PDB entry 1VQO | X-ray diffraction, 2.20 A resolution | chains 0 and T of the 32 polymer chains in the assembly

Chain 0:
Molecule: 23S ribosomal RNA
From: Haloarcula marismortui
Sequence (2922 nucleotides; row label = number of the first residue in the row):
     2 UUGGCUACUA UGCCAGCUGG UGGAUUGCUC GGCUCAGGCG CUGAUGAAGG ACGUGCCAAG
    62 CUGCGAUAAG CCAUGGGGAG CCGCACGGAG GCGAAGAACC AUGGAUUUCC GAAUGAGAAU
   122 CUCUCUAACA AUUGCUUCGC GCAAUGAGGA ACCCCGAGAA CUGAAACAUC UCAGUAUCGG
   182 GAGGAACAGA AAACGCAAUG UGAUGUCGUU AGUAACCGCG AGUGAACGCG AUACAGCCCA
   242 AACCGAAGCC CUCACGGGCA AUGUGGUGUC AGGGCUACCU CUCAUCAGCC GACCGUCUCG
   302 ACGAAGUCUC UUGGAACAGA GCGUGAUACA GGGUGACAAC CCCGUACUCG AGACCAGUAC
   362 GACGUGCGGU AGUGCCAGAG UAGCGGGGGU UGGAUAUCCC UCGCGAAUAA CGCAGGCAUC
   422 GACUGCGAAG GCUAAACACA ACCUGAGACC GAUAGUGAAC AAGUAGUGUG AACGAACGCU
   482 GCAAAGUACC CUCAGAAGGG AGGCGAAAUA GAGCAUGAAA UCAGUUGGCG AUCGAGCGAC
   542 AGGGCAUACA AGGUCCCUCG ACGAAUGACC GACGCGCGAG CGUCCAGUAA GACUCACGGG
   602 AAGCCGAUGU UCUGUCGUAC GUUUUGAAAA ACGAGCCAGG GAGUGUGUCU GCAUGGCAAG
   662 UCUAACCGGA GUAUCCGGGG AGGCACAGGG AAACCGACAU GGCCGCAGGG CUUUGCCCGA
   722 GGGCCGCCGU CUUCAAGGGC GGGGAGCCAU GUGGACACGA CCCGAAUCCG GACGAUCUAC
   782 GCAUGGACAA GAUGAAGCGU GCCGAAAGGC ACGUGGAAGU CUGUUAGAGU UGGUGUCCUA
   842 CAAUACCCUC UCGUGAUCUA UGUGUAGGGG UGAAAGGCCC AUCGAGUCCG GCAACAGCUG
   902 GUUCCAAUCG AAACAUGUCG AAGCAUGACC UCCGCCGAGG UAGUCUGUGA GGUAGAGCGA
   962 CCGAUUGGUG UGUCCGCCUC CGAGAGGAGU CGGCACACCU GUCAAACUCC AAACUUACAG
  1022 ACGCCGUUUG ACGCGGGGAU UCCGGUGCGC GGGGUAAGCC UGUGUACCAG GAGGGGAACA
  1082 ACCCAGAGAU AGGUUAAGGU CCCCAAGUGU GGAUUAAGUG UAAUCCUCUG AAGGUGGUCU
  1142 CGAGCCCUAG ACAGCCGGGA GGUGAGCUUA GAAGCAGCUA CCCUCUAAGA AAAGCGUAAC
  1202 AGCUUACCGG CCGAGGUUUG AGGCGCCCAA AAUGAUCGGG ACUCAAAUCC ACCACCGAGA
  1262 CCUGUCCGUA CCACUCAUAC UGGUAAUCGA GUAGAUUGGC GCUCUAAUUG GAUGGAAGUA
  1322 GGGGUGAAAA CUCCUAUGGA CCGAUUAGUG ACGAAAAUCC UGGCCAUAGU AGCAGCGAUA
  1382 GUCGGGUGAG AACCCCGACG GCCUAAUGGA UAAGGGUUCC UCAGCACUGC UGAUCAGCUG
  1442 AGGGUUAGCC GGUCCUAAGU CAUACCGCAA CUCGACUAUG ACGAAAUGGG AAACGGGUUA
  1502 AUAUUCCCGU GCCACUAUGC AGUGAAAGUU GACGCCCUGG GGUCGAUCAC GCUGGGCAUU
  1562 CGCCCAGUCG AACCGUCCAA CUCCGUGGAA GCCGUAAUGG CAGGAAGCGG ACGAACGGCG
  1622 GCAUAGGGAA ACGUGAUUCA ACCUGGGGCC CAUGAAAAGA CGAGCAUAGU GUCCGUACCG
  1682 AGAACCGACA CAGGUGUCCA UGGCGGCGAA AGCCAAGGCC UGUCGGGAGC AACCAACGUU
  1742 AGGGAAUUCG GCAAGUUAGU CCCGUACCUU CGGAAGAAGG GAUGCCUGCU CCGGAACGGA
  1802 GCAGGUCGCA GUGACUCGGA AGCUCGGACU GUCUAGUAAC AACAUAGGUG ACCGCAAAUC
  1862 CGCAAGGACU CGUACGGUCA CUGAAUCCUG CCCAGUGCAG GUAUCUGAAC ACCUCGUACA
  1922 AGAGGACGAA GGACCUGUCA ACGGCGGGGG UAACUAUGAC CCUCUUAAGG UAGCGUAGUA
  1982 CCUUGCCGCA UCAGUAGCGG CUUGCAUGAA UGGAUUAACC AGAGCUUCAC UGUCCCAACG
  2042 UUGGGCCCGG UGAACUGUAC AUUCCAGUGC GGAGUCUGGA GACACCCAGG GGGAAGCGAA
  2102 GACCCUAUGG AGCUUUACUG CAGGCUGUCG CUGAGACGUG GUCGCCGAUG UGCAGCAUAG
  2162 GUAGGAGACA CUACACAGGU ACCCGCGCUA GCGGGCCACC GAGUCAACAG UGAAAUACUA
  2222 CCCGUCGGUG ACUGCGACUC UCACUCCGGG AGGAGGACAC CGAUAGCCGG GCAGUUUGAC
  2282 UGGGGCGGUA CGCGCUCGAA AAGAUAUCGA GCGCGCCCUA UGGCUAUCUC AGCCGGGACA
  2342 GAGACCCGGC GAAGAGUGCA AGAGCAAAAG AUAGCUUGAC AGUGUUCUUC CCAACGAGGA
  2402 ACGCUGACGC GAAAGCGUGG UCUAGCGAAC CAAUUAGCCU GCUUGAUGCG GGCAAUUGAU
  2462 GACAGAAAAG CUACCCUAGG GAUAACAGAG UCGUCACUCG CAAGAGCACA UAUCGACCGA
  2522 GUGGCUUGCU ACCUCGAUGU CGGUUCCCUC CAUCCUGCCC GUGCAGAAGC GGGCAAGGGU
  2582 GAGGUUGUUC GCCUAUUAAA GGAGGUCGUG AGCUGGGUUU AGACCGUCGU GAGACAGGUC
  2642 GGCUGCUAUC UACUGGGUGU GUAAUGGUGU CUGACAAGAA CGACCGUAUA GUACGAGAGG
  2702 AACUACGGUU GGUGGCCACU GGUGUACCGG UUGUUCGAGA GAGCACGUGC CGGGUAGCCA
  2762 CGCCACACGG GGUAAGAGCU GAACGCAUCU AAGCUCGAAA CCCACUUGGA AAAGAGACAC
  2822 CGCCGAGGUC CCGCGUACAA GACGCGGUCG AUAGACUCGG GGUGUGCGCG UCGAGGUAAC
  2882 GAGACGUUAA GCCCACGAGC ACUAACAGAC CAAAGCCAUC AU
Unresolved in the structure: 2-9, 126-127, 715, 971-998, 1560, 1952-1963, 2137-2236, 2339-2343, 2665-2666, 2915-2923
Construct notes: modified residue (628, 2587-2588, 2619, 2621)
Modified residues: 1MA (6-hydro-1-methyladenosine-5'-monophosphate) at position 628, OMU (o2'-methyluridine 5'-monophosphate) at position 2587, OMG (o2'-methylguanosine-5'-monophosphate) at position 2588, UR3 (3-methyluridine-5'-monophoshate) at position 2619, PSU (pseudouridine-5'-monophosphate) at position 2621
Ion coordination: Na+ site 1: U12 (together with Sr2+) (shared with 1 residue of chain R); Mg2+ site 1 near G28 (its only coordinating residue here); Sr2+ site 1: G33, C34, U457; Na+ site 2: C40, A442, C443; Na+ site 3: G56, A59, G61; Sr2+ site 2: G84, C85 (shared with Asp-68(T) of chain T); Sr2+ site 3: C85, A86, C87 (shared with Asp-68(T) of chain T); Na+ site 4 near U108 (its only coordinating residue here); Mg2+ site 2 near U115 (its only coordinating residue here); Na+ site 5: C130, U146; Na+ site 6: C141, G142; Sr2+ site 4: G147, A183 (shared with 1 residue of chain M); 78 more Mg2+ sites not listed; 2 more K+ sites not listed; 58 more Na+ sites not listed; 86 more Sr2+ sites not listed

Chain T:
Molecule: 50S ribosomal protein L24P
From: Haloarcula marismortui
UniProtKB: P10972 (RL24_HALMA); residues 0-119 here = UniProt positions 0-119
Sequence (120 residues; each row starts with the number of its first residue; numbering starts at 0):
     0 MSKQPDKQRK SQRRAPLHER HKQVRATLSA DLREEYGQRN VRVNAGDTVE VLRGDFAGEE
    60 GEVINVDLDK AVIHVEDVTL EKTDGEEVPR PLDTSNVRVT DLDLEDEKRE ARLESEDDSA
Unresolved in the structure: 0
Ion coordination: Mg2+: Tyr-35, Gln-37, Leu-112, Ser-114; Sr2+ site 1: Asp-68 (shared with G84(0), C85(0) of chain 0); Na+: Ser-94, Asn-95 (shared with U308(0), U335(0), C342(0) of chain 0)

Chain 0 / chain T interface:
Residue-residue contacts - 110 pairs, chain 0 then chain T:
  U30(0) / Asp-5(T)  hydrogen bond to the sugar
  U30(0) / Arg-8(T)  salt bridge to the phosphate
  C31(0) / Asp-5(T)  phosphate contact
  C31(0) / Arg-8(T)  salt bridge to the phosphate
  C31(0) / Arg-12(T)  salt bridge to the phosphate
  C31(0) / Arg-13(T)  hydrogen bond to the phosphate
  G32(0) / Lys-9(T)  salt bridge to the phosphate
  G32(0) / Arg-13(T)  salt bridge to the phosphate
  G77(0) / His-17(T)  base contact
  G79(0) / His-20(T)  sugar contact
  G79(0) / Arg-41(T)  phosphate contact
  G79(0) / Lys-107(T)  hydrogen bond to the base
  G79(0) / Arg-111(T)  salt bridge to the phosphate
  A80(0) / Arg-41(T)  sugar contact
  A80(0) / Asn-43(T)  hydrogen bond to the phosphate
  A80(0) / Arg-111(T)  salt bridge to the phosphate
  G81(0) / Arg-41(T)  salt bridge to the phosphate
  G81(0) / Asn-43(T)  phosphate contact
  G81(0) / Ala-44(T)  hydrogen bond to the phosphate
  G81(0) / Val-65(T)  sugar contact
  G81(0) / Leu-67(T)  phosphate contact
  C82(0) / Leu-16(T)  phosphate contact
  C82(0) / Val-65(T)  phosphate contact
  C82(0) / Leu-67(T)  hydrogen bond to the phosphate
  C82(0) / Asp-68(T)  phosphate contact
  C83(0) / Leu-16(T)  phosphate contact
  C85(0) / Asp-68(T)  phosphate contact
  C87(0) / Asp-68(T)  phosphate contact
  C87(0) / Lys-69(T)  hydrogen bond to the sugar
  A95(0) / Asp-105(T)  base contact
  G97(0) / Asp-105(T)  hydrogen bond to the base
  G97(0) / Glu-106(T)  base contact
  G97(0) / Lys-107(T)  hydrogen bond to the base
  A99(0) / Leu-16(T)  sugar contact
  A99(0) / His-20(T)  hydrogen bond to the base
  C100(0) / Pro-15(T)  sugar contact
  C100(0) / Leu-16(T)  sugar contact
  C100(0) / His-17(T)  hydrogen bond to the sugar
  C101(0) / Pro-15(T)  sugar contact
  C101(0) / His-17(T)  hydrogen bond to the sugar
  A302(0) / Asp-117(T)  phosphate contact
  C303(0) / Asp-116(T)  sugar contact
  C303(0) / Asp-117(T)  phosphate contact
  G304(0) / Ser-118(T)  phosphate contact
  A306(0) / Arg-38(T)  salt bridge to the phosphate
  G307(0) / Arg-32(T)  salt bridge to the phosphate
  G307(0) / Arg-38(T)  salt bridge to the phosphate
  U308(0) / Arg-32(T)  salt bridge to the phosphate
  U308(0) / Arg-38(T)  salt bridge to the phosphate
  U308(0) / Arg-52(T)  hydrogen bond to the base
  U308(0) / Ser-94(T)  base contact
  U308(0) / Asn-95(T)  base contact
  U308(0) / Arg-97(T)  salt bridge to the phosphate
  C309(0) / Arg-97(T)  salt bridge to the phosphate
  G315(0) / Asp-54(T)  hydrogen bond to the sugar
  A316(0) / Arg-52(T)  phosphate contact
  A316(0) / Asp-54(T)  sugar contact
  A317(0) / Arg-52(T)  phosphate contact
  C318(0) / Arg-52(T)  salt bridge to the phosphate
  A331(0) / Ser-1(T)  base contact
  G332(0) / Lys-2(T)  hydrogen bond to the sugar
  G332(0) / Gln-3(T)  sugar contact
  G332(0) / Pro-4(T)  sugar contact
  G332(0) / Gln-7(T)  hydrogen bond to the base
  G333(0) / Pro-4(T)  sugar contact
  G333(0) / Gln-7(T)  sugar contact
  G333(0) / Arg-8(T)  hydrogen bond to the phosphate
  G333(0) / Gln-11(T)  hydrogen bond to the sugar
  G334(0) / Arg-8(T)  salt bridge to the phosphate
  G334(0) / Gln-11(T)  sugar contact
  G334(0) / Ser-94(T)  hydrogen bond to the base
  U335(0) / Asp-92(T)  sugar contact
  U335(0) / Ser-94(T)  hydrogen bond to the sugar
  U335(0) / Asn-95(T)  hydrogen bond to the sugar
  G336(0) / Gly-53(T)  base contact
  G336(0) / Asp-54(T)  hydrogen bond to the base
  G336(0) / Arg-89(T)  base contact
  G336(0) / Asn-95(T)  hydrogen bond to the phosphate
  C342(0) / Thr-26(T)  phosphate contact
  C342(0) / Ser-94(T)  hydrogen bond to the sugar
  C343(0) / Lys-21(T)  hydrogen bond to the sugar
  C343(0) / Arg-24(T)  sugar contact
  C343(0) / Thr-26(T)  hydrogen bond to the phosphate
  C343(0) / Arg-38(T)  phosphate contact
  C343(0) / Asn-39(T)  phosphate contact
  C343(0) / Ser-94(T)  sugar contact
  C344(0) / Lys-21(T)  sugar contact
  C344(0) / Arg-24(T)  salt bridge to the phosphate
  C344(0) / Asn-39(T)  phosphate contact
  G345(0) / Lys-21(T)  phosphate contact
  G446(0) / Lys-6(T)  salt bridge to the phosphate
  A447(0) / Ser-1(T)  hydrogen bond to the phosphate
  A447(0) / Lys-2(T)  hydrogen bond to the phosphate
  A447(0) / Gln-3(T)  base contact
  G448(0) / Lys-2(T)  salt bridge to the phosphate
  G448(0) / Gln-3(T)  hydrogen bond to the phosphate
  C483(0) / Arg-89(T)  hydrogen bond to the base
  A484(0) / Leu-79(T)  sugar contact
  A484(0) / Arg-89(T)  hydrogen bond to the sugar
  A484(0) / Pro-90(T)  sugar contact
  A485(0) / Pro-90(T)  phosphate contact
  A486(0) / Leu-79(T)  sugar contact
  A486(0) / Glu-80(T)  hydrogen bond to the sugar
  A486(0) / Lys-81(T)  salt bridge to the phosphate
  A486(0) / Val-87(T)  phosphate contact
  G487(0) / Lys-81(T)  phosphate contact
  G487(0) / Thr-82(T)  hydrogen bond to the phosphate
  U488(0) / Thr-82(T)  sugar contact
  A489(0) / Thr-82(T)  base contact
  A489(0) / Asp-83(T)  sugar contact
Other interface residues (no listed pair), chain 0 (49 interface residues in all): G78, G504
Other interface residues (no listed pair), chain T (56 interface residues in all): Ala-25, Val-42, Leu-51, Asp-66, Arg-108

Summary:
Chain 0 and chain T form an interface of 49 and 56 residues respectively; the contacts include 33 hydrogen
bonds and 21 salt bridges. Among the polar pairs are G79(0)/Lys-107(T), G97(0)/Asp-105(T) and
G97(0)/Lys-107(T). The Sr2+ site 1 is built by G33(0), C34(0) and U457(0).
Here chain 0 is 23S ribosomal RNA and chain T is 50S ribosomal protein L24P, both from Haloarcula marismortui.
Entry 1VQO (The structure of CCPMN bound to the large ribosomal subunit haloarcula marismortui) was determined
by X-ray diffraction (same publication as 1VQ4, 1VQ5, 1VQ8, 1VQ9, 1VQK, 1VQL, 1VQM and 1VQP).
